2O0K - chain A; structure by X-ray diffraction, 2.50 A resolution.

== Chain A ==
Protein: DNA packaging protein Gp17
From: Enterobacteria phage T4
Notes: fragment: N-terminal ATPase domain
UniProt: P17312 (VG17_BPT4); residue numbers follow UniProt; this construct covers 1-360
Sequence (385 residues; numbered -24 to 360; the number before each row is that of its first residue; numbers below 1 keep their minus sign (Met-24 is residue -24)):
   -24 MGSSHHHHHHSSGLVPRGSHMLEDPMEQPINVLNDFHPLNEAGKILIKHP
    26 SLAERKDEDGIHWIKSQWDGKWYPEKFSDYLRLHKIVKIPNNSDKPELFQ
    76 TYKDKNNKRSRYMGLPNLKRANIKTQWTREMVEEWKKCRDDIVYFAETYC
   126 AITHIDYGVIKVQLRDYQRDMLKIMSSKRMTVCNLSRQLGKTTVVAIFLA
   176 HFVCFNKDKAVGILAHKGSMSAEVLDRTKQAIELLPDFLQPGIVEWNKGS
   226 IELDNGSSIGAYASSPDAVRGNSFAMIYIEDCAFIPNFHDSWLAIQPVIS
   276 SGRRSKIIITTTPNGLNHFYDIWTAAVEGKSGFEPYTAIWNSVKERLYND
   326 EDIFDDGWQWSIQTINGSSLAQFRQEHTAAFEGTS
Unresolved in the structure: -24 to 0, 358-360
Sequence notes: cloning artifact (-24 to 0); engineered mutation Glu255 (Asp in P17312), Asp256 (Glu in P17312)
Swiss-Prot annotation at these positions:
  - region: Ile328 to His352 (Binding to the portal protein)
  - motif: Ser161 to Thr167 (Walker A motif), Thr285 to Thr287 (ATPase coupling)
  - binding site (ATP): Gln138, Gln143, Arg202

== Summary ==
Curated annotation (UniProt) lists 3 ATP-binding residues.
Chain A is DNA packaging protein Gp17 (Enterobacteria phage T4); the structure, T4 gp17 ATPase domain mutant,
was determined by X-ray diffraction together with 2O0H and 2O0J from the same study.
